7B0C - chains A and D of the 4 polymer chains in the assembly; structure by X-ray diffraction, 3.00 A resolution.

# Chain A
Name: HTH-type transcriptional repressor NsrR
Organism: Streptomyces coelicolor A3(2)
Reference sequence: Q9L132 (NSRR_STRCO); residues 1-148 here = UniProt positions 1-148
Chain sequence (161 residues; row label = number of the first residue in the row):
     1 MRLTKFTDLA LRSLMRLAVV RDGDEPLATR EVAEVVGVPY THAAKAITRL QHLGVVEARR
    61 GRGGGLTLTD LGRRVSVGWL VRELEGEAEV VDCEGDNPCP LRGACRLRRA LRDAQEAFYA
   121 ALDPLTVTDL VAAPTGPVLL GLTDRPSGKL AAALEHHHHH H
Disordered / not traced: 145-161
Construct notes: expression tag (149-161)
Ion coordination: 4Fe-4S cluster Fe site 1: Asp8 (shared with 3 residues of chain B); 4Fe-4S cluster Fe site 2: Cys93, Cys99, Cys105 (shared with 1 residue of chain B)
Ligand contacts:
  - 4Fe-4S cluster (SF4), molecule 1: Asp8, Arg12, Met15
  - 4Fe-4S cluster (SF4), molecule 2: Val91, Cys93, Cys99, Leu101, Arg102, Cys105, Leu107, Arg108, Leu111
Curated features (UniProtKB/Swiss-Prot):
  - DNA-binding region: Thr29 to His52 (H-T-H motif)
  - binding site ([2Fe-2S] cluster): Cys93, Cys99, Cys105
From the paper describing this entry:
  - conformationally variable residues (loop rearrangement, order/disorder transition): Arg59 to Gly64, Glu87 to Cys105
  - binding site for the 23-nt DNA strand (chain D): Lys5, Phe6, Thr29, Tyr40, Thr41, His42, Thr48, His52, Ala58 to Gly61, Arg59 to Gly64
  - binding site for the 23-nt DNA strand: Lys5, Phe6, Thr29, Thr41, His42, Lys45, Thr48, His52, Arg60, Gly61
  - 4Fe-4S cluster coordination: Asp8, Cys93, Cys99, Cys105
  - specificity-determining residues: Thr41, Arg60 (proposed by the authors, not directly observed)

# Chain D
Molecule: 23-nt DNA strand
Sequence (23 nucleotides; numbered 1 to 23; the number before each row is that of its first residue):
     1 AATTGGTAGA TGATATTCGT GTT

# How chain A and chain D interact
Pairs across the interface (15):
  Thr4(A) - DT14(D)  sugar contact
  Thr4(A) - DA15(D)  phosphate contact
  Lys5(A) - DA15(D)  hydrogen bond to the phosphate
  Phe6(A) - DA15(D)  hydrogen bond to the phosphate
  Pro39(A) - DT16(D)  phosphate contact
  Pro39(A) - DT17(D)  phosphate contact
  Thr41(A) - DT16(D)  sugar contact
  Thr41(A) - DT17(D)  hydrogen bond to the phosphate
  His42(A) - DA15(D)  salt bridge to the phosphate
  His42(A) - DT16(D)  salt bridge to the phosphate
  His42(A) - DT17(D)  base contact
  Arg60(A) - DG21(D)  base contact
  Arg60(A) - DT22(D)  base contact
  Arg60(A) - DT23(D)  hydrogen bond to the sugar
  Gly61(A) - DT23(D)  base contact
Also at the interface, not in a pair above, chain A (11 interface residues in all): Leu9, Lys45, Asp96
Also at the interface, not in a pair above, chain D (9 interface residues in all): DG12, DC18

# Summary
11 residues of chain A face 9 of chain D across their interface; the contacts include 4 hydrogen bonds and 2
salt bridges. Polar contacts include Arg60(A)-DT23(D), Lys5(A)-DA15(D) and Phe6(A)-DA15(D). The paper reports
a binding site for the 23-nt DNA strand (chain D) at Lys5(A), Phe6(A) and Thr29(A) among others; a binding
site for the 23-nt DNA strand at Lys5(A), Phe6(A) and Thr29(A) among others.
Here chain A is HTH-type transcriptional repressor NsrR (Streptomyces coelicolor A3(2)) and chain D is a 23-nt
DNA strand. Entry 7B0C ([4Fe-4S]-NsrR complexed to 23-bp HmpA1 operator fragment) was determined by X-ray
diffraction.
